8F0P - chain A; structure by electron microscopy, 2.20 A resolution.

# Chain A
Name: Sodium channel protein PaFPC1, Sodium channel protein type 9 subunit alpha chimera
Organism: Homo sapiens
UniProt: chimeric construct of D0E0C2, Q15858: residues 1-1155 from D0E0C2 (SCNA1_PERAM) positions 1-1155 (same numbers); residues 1156-1285 from Q15858 positions 1501-1630 (UniProt number = residue number + 345); residues 1286-1553 from D0E0C2 (SCNA1_PERAM) positions 1286-1553 (same numbers)
Chain sequence (1608 residues; each row starts with the number of its first residue; numbers below 1 keep their minus sign (Met-54 is residue -54)):
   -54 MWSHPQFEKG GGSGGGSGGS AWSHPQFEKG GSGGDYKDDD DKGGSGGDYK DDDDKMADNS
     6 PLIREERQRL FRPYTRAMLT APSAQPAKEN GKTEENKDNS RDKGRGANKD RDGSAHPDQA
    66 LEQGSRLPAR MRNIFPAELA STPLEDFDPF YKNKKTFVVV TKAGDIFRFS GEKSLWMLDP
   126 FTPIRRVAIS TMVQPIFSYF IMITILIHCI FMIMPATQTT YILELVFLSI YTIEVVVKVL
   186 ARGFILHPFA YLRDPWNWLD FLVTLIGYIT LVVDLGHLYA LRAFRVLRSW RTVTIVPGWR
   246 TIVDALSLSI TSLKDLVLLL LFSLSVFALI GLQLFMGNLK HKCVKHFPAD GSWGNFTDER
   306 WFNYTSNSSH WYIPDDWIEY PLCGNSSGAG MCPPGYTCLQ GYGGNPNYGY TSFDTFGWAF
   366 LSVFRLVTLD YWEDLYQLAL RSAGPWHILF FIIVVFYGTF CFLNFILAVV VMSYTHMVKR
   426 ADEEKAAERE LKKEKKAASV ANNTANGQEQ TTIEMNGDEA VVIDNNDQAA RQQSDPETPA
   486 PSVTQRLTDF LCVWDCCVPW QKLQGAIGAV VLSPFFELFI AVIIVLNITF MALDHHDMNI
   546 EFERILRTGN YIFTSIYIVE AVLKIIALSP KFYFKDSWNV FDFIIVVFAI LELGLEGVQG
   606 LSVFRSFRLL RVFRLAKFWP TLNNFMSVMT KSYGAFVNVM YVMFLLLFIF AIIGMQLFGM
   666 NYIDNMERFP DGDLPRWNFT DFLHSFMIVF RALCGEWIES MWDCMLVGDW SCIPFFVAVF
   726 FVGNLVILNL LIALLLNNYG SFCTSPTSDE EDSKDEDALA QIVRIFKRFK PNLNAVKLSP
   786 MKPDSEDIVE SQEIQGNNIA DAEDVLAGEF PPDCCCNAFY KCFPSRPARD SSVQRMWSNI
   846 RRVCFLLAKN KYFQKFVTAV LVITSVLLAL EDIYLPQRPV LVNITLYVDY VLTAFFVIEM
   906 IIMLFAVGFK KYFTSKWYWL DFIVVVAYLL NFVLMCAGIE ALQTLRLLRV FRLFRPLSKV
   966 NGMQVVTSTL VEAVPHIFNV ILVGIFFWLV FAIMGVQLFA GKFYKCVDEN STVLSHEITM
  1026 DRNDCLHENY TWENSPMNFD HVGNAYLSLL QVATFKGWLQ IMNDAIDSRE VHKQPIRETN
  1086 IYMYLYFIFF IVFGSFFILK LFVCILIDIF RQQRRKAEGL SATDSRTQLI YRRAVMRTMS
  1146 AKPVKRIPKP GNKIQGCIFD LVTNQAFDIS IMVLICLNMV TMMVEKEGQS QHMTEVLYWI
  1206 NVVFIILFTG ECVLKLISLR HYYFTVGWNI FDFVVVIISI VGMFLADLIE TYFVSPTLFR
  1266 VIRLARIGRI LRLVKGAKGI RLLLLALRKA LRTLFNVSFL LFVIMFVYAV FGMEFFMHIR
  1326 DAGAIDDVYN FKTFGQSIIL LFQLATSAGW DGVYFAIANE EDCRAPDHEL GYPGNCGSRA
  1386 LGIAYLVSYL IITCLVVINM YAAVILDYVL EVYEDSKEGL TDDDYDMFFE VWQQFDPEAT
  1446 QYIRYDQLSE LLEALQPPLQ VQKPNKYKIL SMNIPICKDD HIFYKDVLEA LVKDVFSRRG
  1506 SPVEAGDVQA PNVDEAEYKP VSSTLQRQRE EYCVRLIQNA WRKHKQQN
Disordered / not traced: -54 to 128, 219-222, 431-514, 601-607, 746-841, 1155-1156, 1438-1553
Cystine bridges: Cys328-Cys343, Cys709-Cys717, Cys1011-Cys1030, Cys1368-Cys1381
Covalently attached groups: N-acetylglucosamine (NAG) linked to Asn308, Asn312, Asn1015; glycan linked to Asn330
Construct notes: initiating methionine (-54); expression tag (-53 to 0); conflict Ser270 (Phe in D0E0C2), Leu274 (Val in D0E0C2), Ile275 (Leu in D0E0C2), Leu279 (Ile in D0E0C2), Phe280 (Tyr in D0E0C2), Asn283 (Val in D0E0C2), Lys285 (Thr in D0E0C2), His286 (Gln in D0E0C2)
Ligand contacts: X7L (N-[6-(cyclopentylmethoxy)-1,3-benzothiazol-2-yl]-4-{[(1S,2S)-2-(dimethylamino)cyclohexyl]amino}-2-fluorobenzene-1-sulfonamide): Glu1200, Tyr1203, Trp1204, Asn1206, Val1207, Ile1210, Ile1243, Ser1244, Gly1247, Met1248, Leu1250, Ala1251, Asp1252, Phe1264, Ile1267, Arg1268, Ala1270, Arg1271, Arg1274
UniProt features mapped onto this chain:
  - region: Gln1133 to Ala1146 (Linker region that may regulate channel inactivation)
  - binding site (saxitoxin): Glu378, Glu704, Trp1063, Asp1356
  - binding site (tetrodotoxin): Glu701, Glu704, Gly1062, Gly1354, Asp1356
  - site (Interacts with the spider Mu-diguetoxin-Dc1a): Asp539, Asp542, Met543, Arg549, Arg613, Gln1002, Arg1027, His1032
  - glycosylation (N-linked (GlcNAc...) asparagine): Asn300, Asn308, Asn312, Asn330, Asn683, Asn1015, Asn1028, Asn1034

# In short
Ligands of chain A: compound X7L. N-acetylglucosamine is covalently linked to Asn308, Asn312 and Asn1015.
Curated annotation (UniProt) lists 4 saxitoxin-binding residues and 5 tetrodotoxin-binding residues.
Chain A is Sodium channel protein PaFPC1, Sodium channel protein type 9 subunit alpha chimera (Homo sapiens);
the structure, Structure of VSD4-NaV1.7-NaVPas channel chimera bound to the hybrid inhibitor GNE-1305, was
determined by electron microscopy, deposited together with 8F0Q, 8F0R and 8F0S.
